Entry 4R18 (X-ray diffraction, 2.40 A resolution); this record covers chains H and I of the 28 polymer chains in the assembly.

Chain H:
Protein: Proteasome subunit beta type-2
Source organism: Saccharomyces cerevisiae S288c
Notes: EC 3.4.25.1
UniProtKB: P25043 (PSB2_YEAST); residues 1-232 here correspond to UniProt positions 30-261 (UniProt number = residue number + 29)
Sequence (232 residues; each row starts with the number of its first residue):
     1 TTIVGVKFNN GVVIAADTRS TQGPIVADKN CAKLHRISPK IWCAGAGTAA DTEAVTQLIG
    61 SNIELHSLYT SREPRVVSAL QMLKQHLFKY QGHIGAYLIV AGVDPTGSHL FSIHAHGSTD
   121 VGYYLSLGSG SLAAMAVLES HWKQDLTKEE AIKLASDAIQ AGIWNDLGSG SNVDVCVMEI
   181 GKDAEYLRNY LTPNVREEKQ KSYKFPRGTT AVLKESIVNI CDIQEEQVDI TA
Unresolved in the structure: 227-232
Swiss-Prot annotation at these positions:
  - active site: Thr1 (Nucleophile)

Chain I:
Protein: Proteasome subunit beta type-3
Source organism: Saccharomyces cerevisiae S288c
Notes: EC 3.4.25.1
UniProtKB: P25451 (PSB3_YEAST); residues 0-204 here correspond to UniProt positions 1-205 (UniProt number = residue number + 1)
Sequence (205 residues; numbered 0 to 204; the number before each row is that of its first residue; numbering starts at 0):
     0 MSDPSSINGG IVVAMTGKDC VAIACDLRLG SQSLGVSNKF EKIFHYGHVF LGITGLATDV
    60 TTLNEMFRYK TNLYKLKEER AIEPETFTQL VSSSLYERRF GPYFVGPVVA GINSKSGKPF
   120 IAGFDLIGCI DEAKDFIVSG TASDQLFGMC ESLYEPNLEP EDLFETISQA LLNAADRDAL
   180 SGWGAVVYII KKDEVVKRYL KMRQD
Unresolved in the structure: 0
Swiss-Prot annotation at these positions:
  - modified residue: Ser30 (Phosphoserine)
  - cross-link: Lys69 (Glycyl lysine isopeptide (Lys-Gly) (interchain with G-Cter in ubiquitin))
Metal / ion sites: Mg2+ site 1: Ala174, Asp177, Ser180; Mg2+ site 2 near Asp204 (its only coordinating residue here)

How chain H and chain I interact:
Pairs across the interface - 60 pairs, chain H then chain I:
  Gln22(H) with Phe146(I)
  Ile25(H) with Asp143(I); Phe146(I), hydrophobic
  Val26(H) with Phe146(I)
  Ala27(H) with Asp130(I); Phe146(I), hydrophobic
  Asp28(H) with Asp130(I)
  Lys29(H) with Glu150(I), salt bridge
  Ala49(H) with Cys128(I), hydrophobic
  Ala50(H) with Tyr95(I); Ile126(I), hydrophobic; Cys128(I)
  Asp51(H) with Tyr95(I), hydrogen bond; Arg98(I), salt bridge
  Glu53(H) with Ile129(I)
  Ala54(H) with Tyr95(I)
  Tyr90(H) with Phe99(I), hydrophobic
  His93(H) with Arg98(I), hydrogen bond (backbone-side chain); Phe99(I)
  Arg196(H) with Glu150(I), salt bridge
  Lys199(H) with Ser151(I); Tyr153(I)
  Ser202(H) with Glu154(I), hydrogen bond
  Tyr203(H) with Ser151(I); Leu152(I), hydrophobic
  Phe205(H) with Leu152(I), hydrophobic; Glu164(I); Gln168(I)
  Arg207(H) with Glu160(I), salt bridge; Asp161(I), salt bridge
  Gly208(H) with Glu164(I), hydrogen bond (backbone-side chain)
  Thr209(H) with Glu164(I), hydrogen bond (backbone-side chain)
  Thr210(H) with Glu164(I), hydrogen bond; Ser167(I); Gln168(I), hydrogen bond; Leu199(I)
  Ala211(H) with Leu199(I); Lys200(I), hydrogen bond (backbone-backbone)
  Val212(H) with Phe163(I), hydrophobic; Tyr198(I)
  Leu213(H) with Tyr198(I), hydrogen bond (backbone-backbone); Leu199(I); Lys200(I)
  Lys214(H) with Lys196(I); Arg197(I); Tyr198(I), hydrogen bond (backbone-backbone)
  Glu215(H) with Lys196(I); Arg197(I), salt bridge
  Ser216(H) with Val195(I); Lys196(I), hydrogen bond (backbone-backbone)
  Ile217(H) with Val194(I)
  Val218(H) with His44(I); Tyr187(I), hydrophobic; Val194(I), hydrogen bond (backbone-backbone); Lys196(I)
  Asn219(H) with His44(I)
  Ile220(H) with Gly46(I); Phe49(I), hydrophobic; Val194(I), hydrophobic
  Asp222(H) with Lys74(I), salt bridge
Also at the interface, not in a pair above, chain H (38 interface residues in all): Thr48, Ile94, Gly95, Lys204, Pro206
Also at the interface, not in a pair above, chain I (42 interface residues in all): His47, Asp124, Gly127, Glu131, Ala132, Leu157, Glu158, Thr165, Leu171, Asp192

Summary:
38 residues of chain H and 42 residues of chain I are in contact; the contacts include 12 hydrogen bonds and 7
salt bridges. Among the polar pairs are Lys29(H)-Glu150(I), Asp51(H)-Arg98(I) and Arg196(H)-Glu150(I). Curated
annotation (UniProt) lists active-site residue Thr1(H) on chain H.
Here chain H is Proteasome subunit beta type-2 and chain I is Proteasome subunit beta type-3, both from
Saccharomyces cerevisiae S288c. Entry 4R18 (Ligand-induced Lys33-Thr1 crosslinking at subunit beta5 of the
yeast 20S proteasome) was determined by X-ray diffraction together with 4R17 from the same study.
